9O0R - chain A; structure by X-ray diffraction, 1.81 A resolution.

== Chain A ==
Protein: GTPase KRas
Source organism: Homo sapiens
UniProtKB: P01116 (RASK_HUMAN), isoform P01116-2; residue numbers follow UniProt; this construct covers 1-169
Sequence (170 residues; numbered 0 to 169; the number before each row is that of its first residue; numbering starts at 0):
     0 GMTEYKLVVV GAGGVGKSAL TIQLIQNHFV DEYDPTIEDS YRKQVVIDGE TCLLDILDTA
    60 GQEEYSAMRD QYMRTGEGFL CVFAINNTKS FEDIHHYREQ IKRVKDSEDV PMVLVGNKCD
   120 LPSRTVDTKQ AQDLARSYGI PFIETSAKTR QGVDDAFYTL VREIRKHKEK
Disordered / not traced: 167-169
Sequence notes: expression tag (0)
Metal / ion sites: Zn2+ site 1: Glu-3, Asp-54 (shared with 1 residue of chain B); Zn2+ site 2: Ser-17 (together with GDP); Zn2+ site 3: His-27 (shared with 2 residues of chain B); Zn2+ site 4: His-94 (together with acetate ion) (shared with 2 residues of chain B); Zn2+ site 5: His-95, Glu-98 (together with acetate ion) (shared with 1 residue of chain B)
Small-molecule neighbours:
  - Adagrasib (A1B7W): Val-9, Gly-10, Gly-12, Lys-16, Pro-34, Thr-58, Ala-59, Gly-60, Gln-61, Glu-62, Glu-63, Tyr-64, Arg-68, Asp-69, Met-72, Phe-78, Asp-92, His-95, Tyr-96, Gln-99, Ile-100, Arg-102, Val-103
  - GDP (guanosine-5'-diphosphate): Ala-11, Gly-12, Gly-13, Val-14, Gly-15, Lys-16, Ser-17, Ala-18, Phe-28, Asp-30, Tyr-32, Asn-116, Lys-117, Asp-119, Leu-120, Ser-145, Ala-146, Lys-147
UniProt features mapped onto this chain:
  - motif: Tyr-32 to Tyr-40 (Effector region)
  - binding site (GTP): Gly-10 to Ala-18, Val-29 to Thr-35, Ala-59, Gly-60, Asn-116 to Asp-119
  - modified residue: Met-1 (N-acetylmethionine), Thr-2 (N-acetylthreonine), Lys-104 (N6-acetyllysine)
  - glycosylation: Thr-35 (Microbial infection: O-linked (Glc) threonine)
  - natural variant: Lys-5 (K5E: In NS3; K5N: In GASC), Gly-10 (G10GG: In AML), Gly-12 (G12A: In colorectal cancer samples; G12C: In lung carcinoma; G12D: In GASC, JMML and SFM; G12R: In lung cancer and bladder cancer; G12S: In GASC and JMML; G12V: In GASC), Gly-13 (G13D: In GASC, JMML and OES; G13R: In pylocytic astrocytoma), Val-14 (V14I: In NS3), Leu-19 (L19F: In OES), Gln-22 (Q22E: In CFC2; Q22R: In NS3), Pro-34 (P34L: In NS3; P34Q: In NS3; P34R: In CFC2), Ile-36 (I36M: In NS3), Thr-58 (T58I: In NS3), Ala-59 (A59T: In GASC), Gly-60 (G60R: In CFC2; G60S: In NS3), 8 further natural variant entries in UniProt
  - mutagenesis: Asp-38 (D38A: Decreased interaction with MAPKAP1/SIN1), Tyr-40 (Y40A: Decreased interaction with MAPKAP1/SIN1), Gln-61 (Q61L: Promotes GTP binding)

== Overview ==
Bound to chain A: GDP and Adagrasib. Glu-3 and Asp-54 form the Zn2+ site 1. The Zn2+ site 5 is built by His-95
and Glu-98. Curated annotation (UniProt) lists 22 GTP-binding residues and 3 mutagenesis sites.
Chain A is GTPase KRas (Homo sapiens); the structure, Crystal structure of wild-type KRAS (GDP-bound) in
complex with MRTX849 (adagrasib), was determined by X-ray diffraction together with 9O0S from the same study.
